PDB entry 3PSR | X-ray diffraction, 2.50 A resolution | chains A and B

Chain A (and B):
Protein: Psoriasin
Source organism: Homo sapiens
Notes: chain B of this document is another copy of the same molecule, construct and numbering; everything in this record applies to it too
UniProt: P31151 (S10A7_HUMAN); numbering as in UniProt (aligned over 1-100)
Chain sequence (100 residues; numbered 1 to 100; the number before each row is that of its first residue):
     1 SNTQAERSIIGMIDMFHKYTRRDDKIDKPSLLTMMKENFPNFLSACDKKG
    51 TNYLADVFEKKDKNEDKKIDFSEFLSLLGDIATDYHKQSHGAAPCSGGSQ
Disordered / not traced: 97-100
Disulfides: Cys46-Cys95
Metal / ion sites: Zn2+: His17, Asp24 (shared with His86(B), His90(B) of chain B); Ca2+: Asp62, Asn64, Asp66, Lys68, Glu73

Interface between chain A and chain B:
Residue-residue contacts (59; chain A residue first):
  Ser1(A) - Asn41(B)
  Asn2(A) - Asn41(B)  hydrogen bond
  Thr3(A) - Glu37(B)
  Thr3(A) - Asn38(B)  hydrogen bond (side chain-backbone)
  Thr3(A) - Pro40(B)
  Ala5(A) - Asn38(B)
  Glu6(A) - Asn38(B)
  Glu6(A) - Phe39(B)
  Glu6(A) - Pro40(B)
  Glu6(A) - Asn41(B)  hydrogen bond (side chain-backbone)
  Glu6(A) - Phe42(B)  hydrogen bond (side chain-backbone)
  Glu6(A) - Tyr85(B)
  Ser8(A) - Ser8(B)  hydrogen bond
  Ile9(A) - Phe39(B)  hydrophobic
  Ile9(A) - Ile81(B)  hydrophobic
  Ile9(A) - Ala82(B)  hydrophobic
  Ile10(A) - Tyr85(B)  hydrophobic
  Met12(A) - Ser8(B)
  Ile13(A) - Ala82(B)
  Ile13(A) - Tyr85(B)
  Ile13(A) - His86(B)
  His17(A) - His86(B)
  His17(A) - Ser89(B)
  His17(A) - His90(B)  hydrogen bond
  Asp24(A) - His86(B)  salt bridge
  Asp24(A) - His90(B)  salt bridge
  Glu37(A) - Thr3(B)
  Asn38(A) - Thr3(B)  hydrogen bond (backbone-side chain)
  Asn38(A) - Ala5(B)
  Asn38(A) - Glu6(B)
  Phe39(A) - Ala5(B)  hydrophobic
  Phe39(A) - Glu6(B)
  Pro40(A) - Thr3(B)
  Pro40(A) - Glu6(B)
  Asn41(A) - Ser1(B)  hydrogen bond (side chain-backbone)
  Asn41(A) - Asn2(B)
  Asn41(A) - Glu6(B)  hydrogen bond
  Phe42(A) - Glu6(B)  hydrogen bond (backbone-side chain)
  Phe71(A) - Ala82(B)
  Phe71(A) - Thr83(B)
  Phe71(A) - His86(B)
  Leu75(A) - Gly79(B)
  Leu75(A) - Ala82(B)  hydrophobic
  Leu75(A) - Thr83(B)
  Leu78(A) - Ile9(B)
  Gly79(A) - Leu75(B)
  Ile81(A) - Ile9(B)  hydrophobic
  Ala82(A) - Ile9(B)
  Ala82(A) - Ile13(B)
  Thr83(A) - Leu75(B)
  Tyr85(A) - Glu6(B)
  Tyr85(A) - Ile9(B)  hydrophobic
  Tyr85(A) - Ile13(B)  hydrophobic
  His86(A) - Ile13(B)
  His86(A) - His17(B)
  His86(A) - Phe71(B)
  Ser89(A) - His17(B)
  His90(A) - His17(B)  hydrogen bond
  His90(A) - Asp24(B)
Also at the interface, not in a pair above, chain A (31 interface residues in all): Met15, Phe16
Also at the interface, not in a pair above, chain B (30 interface residues in all): Ile10, Met15, Phe16, Leu78

Summary:
Chain A and chain B form an interface of 31 and 30 residues respectively, with 11 hydrogen bonds and 2 salt
bridges. Among the polar pairs are Asp24(A)-His86(B), Asp24(A)-His90(B) and Asn2(A)-Asn41(B). The Zn2+ site is
built by His17(A) and Asp24(A).
Chain A and chain B are both Psoriasin (Homo sapiens); the structure, Human psoriasin (S100A7) CA2+ bound form
(CRYSTAL form I), was determined by X-ray diffraction together with 2PSR from the same study.
